PDB entry 8W2G | electron microscopy, 3.00 A resolution | chains A and D of the 4 polymer chains in the assembly

# Chain A (and D)
Name: ATP-dependent 6-phosphofructokinase, liver type
Organism: Homo sapiens
Notes: EC 2.7.1.11; chain D of this document is another copy of the same molecule, construct and numbering; everything in this record applies to it too
UniProtKB: P17858 (PFKAL_HUMAN); residue numbers follow UniProt; this construct covers 1-780
Sequence (780 residues; numbered 1 to 780; the number before each row is that of its first residue):
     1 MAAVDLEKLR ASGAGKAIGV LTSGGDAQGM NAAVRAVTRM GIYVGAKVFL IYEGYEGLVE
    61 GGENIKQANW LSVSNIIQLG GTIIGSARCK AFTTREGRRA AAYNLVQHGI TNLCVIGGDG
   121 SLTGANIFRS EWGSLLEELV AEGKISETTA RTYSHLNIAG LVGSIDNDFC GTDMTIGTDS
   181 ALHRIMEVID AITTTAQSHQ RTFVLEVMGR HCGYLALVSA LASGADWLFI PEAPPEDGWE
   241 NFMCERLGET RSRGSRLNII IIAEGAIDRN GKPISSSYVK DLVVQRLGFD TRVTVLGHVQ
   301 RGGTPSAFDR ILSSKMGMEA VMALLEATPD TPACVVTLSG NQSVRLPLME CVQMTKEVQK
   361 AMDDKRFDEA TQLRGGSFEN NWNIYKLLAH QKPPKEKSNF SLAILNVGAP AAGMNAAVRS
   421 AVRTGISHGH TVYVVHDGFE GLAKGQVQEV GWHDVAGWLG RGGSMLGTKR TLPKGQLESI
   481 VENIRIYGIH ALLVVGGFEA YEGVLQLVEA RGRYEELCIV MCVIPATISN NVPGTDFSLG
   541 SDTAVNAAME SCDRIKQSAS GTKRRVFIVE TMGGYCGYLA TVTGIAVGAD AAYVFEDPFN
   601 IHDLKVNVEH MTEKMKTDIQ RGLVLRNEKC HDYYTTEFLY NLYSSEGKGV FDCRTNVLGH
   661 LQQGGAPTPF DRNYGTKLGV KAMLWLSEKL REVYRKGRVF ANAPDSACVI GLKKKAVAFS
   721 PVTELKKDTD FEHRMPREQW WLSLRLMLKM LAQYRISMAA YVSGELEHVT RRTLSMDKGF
Disordered / not traced: 1-12, 754-780
Small-molecule neighbours:
  - ADP (adenosine-5'-diphosphate), molecule 1: Ser-23, Gly-24, Gly-25, Tyr-55, Arg-88, Cys-89, Phe-92, Thr-93, Arg-98, Gly-117, Gly-118, Asp-119, Gly-120, Ser-121, Thr-123, Gly-124, Ile-127
  - ADP, molecule 2: Asp-173, Met-174, Asp-179, Tyr-214, Phe-308, Gly-340, Asn-341, Ser-377, Asn-381, Phe-537, Asp-542, Phe-670, Lys-677, Lys-681, Leu-712
  - ADP, molecule 3: Asp-226, Trp-227, Leu-228, Glu-236, Phe-242, Trp-382, Tyr-385, Lys-386, Ala-389, His-390, Lys-392
  - 6-O-phosphono-beta-D-fructofuranose (F6P): Gly-25, Arg-88, Ile-165, Asp-166, Met-208, Gly-209, Arg-210, Glu-264, His-298, Arg-301
  - 1,6-di-O-phosphono-beta-D-fructofuranose (FBP): Ala-409, Arg-470, Thr-527, Ile-528, Ser-529, Asn-531, Met-572, Gly-573, Gly-574, Glu-628, His-660, Gln-663, Arg-734
Reported in the primary citation:
  - binding site for 6-O-phosphono-beta-D-fructofuranose: Arg-201, Arg-292
  - allosteric site: Thr-194, Lys-677 (from molecular simulation)
  - mutagenesis - N702T: increased catalytic activity
  - mutagenesis - N702T: abolished localization

# Interface between chain A and chain D
Contacting residue pairs (31):
  Asn-600(A) / Glu-646(D)
  Ile-601(A) / Leu-642(D)  hydrophobic
  Ile-601(A) / Glu-646(D)  hydrogen bond (backbone-side chain)
  Lys-605(A) / Lys-605(D)
  His-631(A) / Ser-645(D)
  Tyr-633(A) / Asn-641(D)
  Tyr-633(A) / Ser-644(D)
  Tyr-633(A) / Ser-645(D)
  Tyr-633(A) / Lys-648(D)  hydrogen bond
  Tyr-634(A) / Asn-641(D)
  Tyr-634(A) / Leu-642(D)
  Tyr-634(A) / Ser-645(D)  hydrogen bond
  Tyr-634(A) / Glu-646(D)  hydrogen bond
  Glu-637(A) / Glu-637(D)
  Phe-638(A) / Phe-638(D)  hydrophobic
  Phe-638(A) / Asn-641(D)
  Phe-638(A) / Leu-642(D)
  Asn-641(A) / Tyr-633(D)
  Asn-641(A) / Tyr-634(D)
  Asn-641(A) / Phe-638(D)
  Leu-642(A) / Ile-601(D)  hydrophobic
  Leu-642(A) / Tyr-634(D)
  Leu-642(A) / Phe-638(D)
  Ser-644(A) / Tyr-633(D)
  Ser-645(A) / His-631(D)
  Ser-645(A) / Tyr-633(D)
  Ser-645(A) / Tyr-634(D)  hydrogen bond
  Glu-646(A) / Asn-600(D)
  Glu-646(A) / Ile-601(D)  hydrogen bond (side chain-backbone)
  Glu-646(A) / Tyr-634(D)  hydrogen bond
  Lys-648(A) / Tyr-633(D)  hydrogen bond

# In short
Chain A and chain D each contribute 14 residues to their interface; the contacts include 8 hydrogen bonds.
Among the polar pairs are Ile-601(A)/Glu-646(D), Tyr-633(A)/Lys-648(D) and Tyr-634(A)/Ser-645(D). Bound to
chain A: 6-O-phosphono-beta-D-fructofuranose, 3 copies of ADP and 1,6-di-O-phosphono-beta-D-fructofuranose.
From the paper: a binding site for 6-O-phosphono-beta-D-fructofuranose at Arg-201(A) and Arg-292(A); N702T of
chain A increases catalytic activity.
Chain A and chain D are both ATP-dependent 6-phosphofructokinase, liver type (Homo sapiens); the structure,
Human liver phosphofructokinase-1 in the R-state conformation, was determined by electron microscopy,
deposited together with 8W2I, 8W2H and 8W2J.
